PDB entry 3S65 | X-ray diffraction, 1.80 A resolution | chains A and B of the 4 polymer chains in the assembly

# Chain A
Protein: Hemoglobin subunit alpha
Source organism: Homo sapiens
Reference sequence: P69905 (HBA_HUMAN); residues 1-141 here correspond to UniProt positions 2-142 (UniProt number = residue number + 1)
Sequence (141 residues; row label = number of the first residue in the row):
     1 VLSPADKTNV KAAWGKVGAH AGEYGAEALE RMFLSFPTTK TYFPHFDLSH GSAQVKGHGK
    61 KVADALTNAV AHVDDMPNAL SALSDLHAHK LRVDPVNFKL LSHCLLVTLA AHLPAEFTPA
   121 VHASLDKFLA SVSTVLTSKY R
Bound ions: heme Fe: His87 (together with carbon monoxide)
Small-molecule neighbours: carbon monoxide / heme: Leu29, Met32, Thr39, Tyr42, Phe43, His45, His58, Lys61, Val62, Ala65, Leu66, Leu83, Leu86, His87, Leu91, Val93, Asn97, Phe98, Leu101, Val132, Leu136
Curated features (UniProtKB/Swiss-Prot):
  - binding site (O2): His58
  - binding site (heme b): His87
  - site: Thr8, Asn9 (Microbial infection: Cleavage), Lys11 (Not glycated), Ala13, Trp14 (Microbial infection: Cleavage), Tyr24, Gly25 (Microbial infection: Cleavage), Leu29, Glu30 (Microbial infection: Cleavage), His45, Phe46 (Microbial infection: Cleavage), Asp47, Leu48 (Microbial infection: Cleavage), Ser52, Ala53 (Microbial infection: Cleavage), Val55, Lys56 (Microbial infection: Cleavage), Lys56 (Not glycated), Gly59, Lys60 (Microbial infection: Cleavage), Lys60 (Not glycated), Lys90 (Not glycated), Leu91, Arg92 (Microbial infection: Cleavage), Lys99 (Not glycated), Leu106, Val107 (Microbial infection: Cleavage), Thr108, Leu109 (Microbial infection: Cleavage), Val121, His122 (Microbial infection: Cleavage), Ser133, Thr134 (Microbial infection: Cleavage)
  - modified residue: Ser3 (Phosphoserine), Lys7 (N6-succinyllysine), Thr8 (Phosphothreonine), Lys11 (N6-succinyllysine), Lys16 (N6-acetyllysine), Tyr24 (Phosphotyrosine), Ser35 (Phosphoserine), Lys40 (N6-succinyllysine), Ser49 (Phosphoserine), Ser102 (Phosphoserine), Thr108 (Phosphothreonine), Ser124 (Phosphoserine), Ser131 (Phosphoserine), Thr134 (Phosphothreonine), Thr137 (Phosphothreonine), Ser138 (Phosphoserine)
  - glycosylation (N-linked (Glc) (glycation) lysine): Lys7, Lys16, Lys40, Lys61

# Chain B
Protein: Hemoglobin subunit beta
Source organism: Homo sapiens
Reference sequence: P68871 (HBB_HUMAN); residues 1-146 here correspond to UniProt positions 2-147 (UniProt number = residue number + 1)
Sequence (146 residues; row label = number of the first residue in the row):
     1 VHLTPKEKSA VTALWGKVNV DEVGGEALGR LLVVYPWTQR FFESFGDLST PDAVMGNPKV
    61 KAHGKKVLGA FSDGLAHLDN LKGTFATLSE LHCDKLHVDP ENFRLLGNVL VCVLAHHFGK
   121 EFTPPVQAAY QKVVAGVANA LAHKYH
Sequence notes: engineered mutation Lys6 (Glu7 in P68871)
Bound ions: heme Fe: His92 (together with carbon monoxide)
Small-molecule neighbours: carbon monoxide / heme: Leu28, Leu31, Thr38, Phe41, Phe42, Ser44, Phe45, His63, Lys66, Val67, Ala70, Phe71, Phe85, Leu88, Leu91, His92, Leu96, Val98, Asn102, Phe103, Leu106, Val137, Leu141
Curated features (UniProtKB/Swiss-Prot):
  - binding site ((2R)-2,3-bisphosphoglycerate): Val1, His2, Lys82, His143
  - binding site (heme b): His63, His92
  - site: Glu7, Lys8 (Microbial infection: Cleavage), Gly25, Glu26 (Microbial infection: Cleavage), Gly29, Arg30 (Microbial infection: Cleavage), Tyr35, Pro36 (Microbial infection: Cleavage), Trp37, Thr38 (Microbial infection: Cleavage), Phe45, Gly46 (Microbial infection: Cleavage), Asp52, Ala53 (Microbial infection: Cleavage), Gly56, Asn57 (Microbial infection: Cleavage), Lys59 (Not glycated), Phe71, Ser72 (Microbial infection: Cleavage), Gly74, Leu75 (Microbial infection: Cleavage), Lys82 (Not glycated), Thr84, Phe85 (Microbial infection: Cleavage), His92, Cys93 (Microbial infection: Cleavage), Lys95 (Not glycated), Arg104, Leu105 (Microbial infection: Cleavage), Leu110, Val111 (Microbial infection: Cleavage), Gly119, Lys120 (Microbial infection: Cleavage), Phe122, Thr123 (Microbial infection: Cleavage), Ala128, Ala129 (Microbial infection: Cleavage) and 2 more in UniProt
  - modified residue: Val1 (N-acetylvaline), Ser9 (Phosphoserine), Thr12 (Phosphothreonine), Ser44 (Phosphoserine), Thr50 (Phosphothreonine), Lys59 (N6-acetyllysine), Lys82 (N6-acetyllysine), Thr87 (Phosphothreonine), Cys93 (S-nitrosocysteine), Lys144 (N6-acetyllysine)
  - glycosylation: Val1 (N-linked (Glc) (glycation) valine), Lys8 (N-linked (Glc) (glycation) lysine), Lys17 (N-linked (Glc) (glycation) lysine), Lys66 (N-linked (Glc) (glycation) lysine), Lys120 (N-linked (Glc) (glycation) lysine), Lys144 (N-linked (Glc) (glycation) lysine)

# Interface between chain A and chain B
Contacting residue pairs (38):
  Glu30(A) - Pro124(B)
  Arg31(A) - Phe122(B)  hydrogen bond (side chain-backbone)
  Arg31(A) - Thr123(B)
  Arg31(A) - Pro124(B)
  Arg31(A) - Gln127(B)  hydrogen bond
  Leu34(A) - Pro124(B)  hydrophobic
  Leu34(A) - Pro125(B)
  Leu34(A) - Ala128(B)
  Ser35(A) - Gln127(B)
  Ser35(A) - Ala128(B)  hydrogen bond (side chain-backbone)
  Ser35(A) - Gln131(B)
  Phe36(A) - Gln131(B)
  Val96(A) - Arg104(B)
  Leu100(A) - Arg104(B)
  His103(A) - Asn108(B)
  His103(A) - Val111(B)
  His103(A) - Gln127(B)
  His103(A) - Gln131(B)  hydrogen bond
  Cys104(A) - Gln127(B)
  Val107(A) - Val111(B)  hydrophobic
  Val107(A) - Ala115(B)
  Val107(A) - Gln127(B)
  Ala110(A) - Cys112(B)
  Ala110(A) - His116(B)
  Ala111(A) - Ala115(B)
  Ala111(A) - Gly119(B)
  Pro114(A) - His116(B)  hydrogen bond (backbone-side chain)
  Phe117(A) - Arg30(B)  hydrogen bond (backbone-side chain)
  Phe117(A) - His116(B)
  Thr118(A) - Arg30(B)
  Pro119(A) - Arg30(B)
  Pro119(A) - Val33(B)
  Pro119(A) - Met55(B)  hydrophobic
  His122(A) - Arg30(B)  hydrogen bond
  His122(A) - Val34(B)
  Ala123(A) - Val34(B)
  Asp126(A) - Val34(B)
  Asp126(A) - Tyr35(B)
Interface residues without a listed pair, chain A (23 interface residues in all): Lys99, Leu106, His112, Ala120
Interface residues without a listed pair, chain B (21 interface residues in all): Pro51, Lys120

# Overview
23 residues of chain A face 21 of chain B across their interface; the contacts include 7 hydrogen bonds. Among
the polar pairs are Arg31(A)-Phe122(B), Arg31(A)-Gln127(B) and Ser35(A)-Ala128(B). Ligands of chain A: carbon
monoxide / heme. Chain B binds carbon monoxide / heme.
Chain A is Hemoglobin subunit alpha and chain B is Hemoglobin subunit beta, both from Homo sapiens; the
structure, Structures and oxygen affinities of crystalline human hemoglobin C (beta6 Lys) in the R2 quaternary
structures, was determined by X-ray diffraction.
